PDB entry 8UOX | electron microscopy, 4.60 A resolution (low resolution: residue-level contacts below are approximate; hydrogen-bond / salt-bridge calls are withheld) | chains DG and EG of the 204 polymer chains in the assembly

== Chain DG (and EG) ==
Protein: Flagellar motor switch protein FliN
Source organism: Salmonella enterica subsp. enterica serovar Typhimurium
Notes: chain EG of this document is another copy of the same molecule, construct and numbering; everything in this record applies to it too
Reference sequence: P26419 (FLIN_SALTY); residue numbers follow UniProt; this construct covers 1-137
Amino-acid sequence (137 residues; numbered 1 to 137; the number before each row is that of its first residue):
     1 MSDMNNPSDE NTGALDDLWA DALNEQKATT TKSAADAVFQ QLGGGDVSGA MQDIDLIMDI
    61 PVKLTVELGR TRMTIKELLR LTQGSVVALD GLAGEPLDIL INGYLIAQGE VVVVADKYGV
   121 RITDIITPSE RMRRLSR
Disordered / not traced: 1-54, 136-137

== How chain DG and chain EG interact ==
Residue-residue contacts (15):
  Leu-56(DG) with Ile-125(EG); Ile-126(EG)
  Asp-59(DG) with Tyr-104(EG)
  Ile-60(DG) with Ile-101(EG)
  Pro-61(DG) with Ile-101(EG); Asn-102(EG); Tyr-104(EG)
  Ile-101(DG) with Ile-60(EG); Pro-61(EG)
  Asn-102(DG) with Pro-61(EG); Val-62(EG)
  Tyr-104(DG) with Pro-61(EG)
  Ile-106(DG) with Ile-57(EG); Ile-60(EG)
  Arg-131(DG) with Asp-59(EG)
Other interface residues (no listed pair), chain EG (12 interface residues in all): Lys-63, Ile-106

== In short ==
9 residues of chain DG face 12 of chain EG across their interface.
Chain DG and chain EG are both Flagellar motor switch protein FliN (Salmonella enterica subsp. enterica
serovar Typhimurium); the structure, Cryo-EM structure of a Counterclockwise locked form of the Salmonella
enterica Typhimurium flagellar C-ring, with C34 ..., was determined by electron microscopy together with 8UCS,
8UMD, 8UMX and 8UPL from the same study.
